Entry 8A0L (X-ray diffraction, 2.00 A resolution); this record covers chains B and F of the 6 polymer chains in the assembly.

== Chain B ==
Molecule: Tubulin beta-2B chain
From: Bos taurus
UniProtKB: Q6B856 (TBB2B_BOVIN); the author numbering skips numbers that UniProt does not, so the offset changes along the chain: 1-42 = UniProt 1-42; 45-360 = UniProt 43-358; 369-455 = UniProt 359-445
Chain sequence (445 residues; each row starts with the number of its first residue; note: 10 numbers in that range are skipped by the numbering (no residue carries them; nothing is unmodelled there)):
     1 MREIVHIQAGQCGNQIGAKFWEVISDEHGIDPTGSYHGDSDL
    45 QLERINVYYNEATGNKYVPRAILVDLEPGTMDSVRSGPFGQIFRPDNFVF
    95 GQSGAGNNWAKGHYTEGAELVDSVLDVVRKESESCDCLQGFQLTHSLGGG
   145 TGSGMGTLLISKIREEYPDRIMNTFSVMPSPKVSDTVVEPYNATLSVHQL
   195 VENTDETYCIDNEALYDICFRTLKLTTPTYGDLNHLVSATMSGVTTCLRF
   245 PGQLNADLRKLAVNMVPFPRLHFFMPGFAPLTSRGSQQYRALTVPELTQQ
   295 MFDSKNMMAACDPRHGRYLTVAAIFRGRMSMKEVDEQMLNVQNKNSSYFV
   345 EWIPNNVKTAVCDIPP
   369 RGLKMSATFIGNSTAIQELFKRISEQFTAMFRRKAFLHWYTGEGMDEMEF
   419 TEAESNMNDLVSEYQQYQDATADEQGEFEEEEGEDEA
Unresolved in the structure: 1, 439-455
Curated features (UniProtKB/Swiss-Prot):
  - motif: Met1 to Ile4 (MREI motif)
  - binding site (GTP): Gln11, Glu71, Ser140, Gly144, Thr145, Gly146, Asn206, Asn228
  - binding site (Mg(2+)): Glu71
  - modified residue: Ser40 (Phosphoserine), Thr57 (Phosphothreonine), Lys60 (N6-acetyllysine), Ser174 (Phosphoserine), Thr287 (Phosphothreonine), Thr292 (Phosphothreonine), Arg320 (Omega-N-methylarginine), Glu448 (5-glutamyl polyglutamate)
  - cross-link (Glycyl lysine isopeptide (Lys-Gly)): Lys60 (interchain with G-Cter in ubiquitin), Lys326 (interchain with G-Cter in ubiquitin)
Ion coordination: Mg2+: Gln11 (together with GDP); Ca2+ near Glu113 (its only coordinating residue here)
Small-molecule neighbours:
  - GDP (guanosine-5'-diphosphate): Ala9, Gly10, Gln11, Cys12, Gln15, Ile16, Asp69, Asn101, Ser140, Gly142, Gly143, Gly144, Thr145, Gly146, Val171, Pro173, Val177, Asp179, Glu183, Asn206, Leu209, Tyr224, Leu227, Asn228
  - KLC ((3S,4R,8S,10S,12S,14S)-14-[(Z,4R)-4-(hydroxymethyl)hex-2-en-2-yl]-4,12-dimethoxy-9,9-dimethyl-3,8,10-tris(oxidanyl)-1-oxacyclotetradecan-2-one): Gln293, Phe296, Asp297, Ser298, Lys299, Met301, Pro307, Arg308, Tyr312, Val335, Asn339, Tyr342, Phe343
From the paper describing this entry:
  - binding site for KLC: Gln293, Asp297, Ser298, Arg308, Tyr312
  - conformationally variable residues (side-chain flip): Lys299
  - contacts within the chain: Asp297-Lys299 (salt bridge)

== Chain F ==
Molecule: Tubulin beta-2B chain
From: Gallus gallus
UniProtKB: E1BQ43 (E1BQ43_CHICK); numbering as in UniProt (aligned over 1-378)
Chain sequence (384 residues; each row starts with the number of its first residue):
     1 MYTFVVRDENSSVYAEVSRLLLATGQWKRLRKDNPRFNLMLGERNRLPFG
    51 RLGHEPGLVQLVNYYRGADKLCRKASLVKLIKTSPELSESCTWFPESYVI
   101 YPTNLKTPVAPAQNGIRHLINNTRTDEREVFLAAYNRRREGREGNVWIAK
   151 SSAGAKGEGILISSEASELLDFIDEQGQVHVIQKYLEKPLLLEPGHRKFD
   201 IRSWVLVDHLYNIYLYREGVLRTSSEPYNSANFQDKTCHLTNHCIQKEYS
   251 KNYGRYEEGNEMFFEEFNQYLMDALNTTLENSILLQIKHIIRSCLMCIEP
   301 AISTKHLHYQSFQLFGFDFMVDEELKVWLIEVNGAPACAQKLYAELCQGI
   351 VDVAISSVFPLADTGQKTSQPTSIFIKLHHHHHH
Unresolved in the structure: 103-124, 155-159, 363-371, 380-384
Differences from the reference sequence: expression tag (379-384)
Small-molecule neighbours: AMP-PCP (ACP; phosphomethylphosphonic acid adenylate ester): Lys74, Pro95, Ile148, Lys150, Ile160, Gln183, Lys184, Tyr185, Leu186, Lys198, Asp200, Arg202, Arg222, His239, Leu240, Thr241, Asn242, Asp318, Met320, Ile330, Glu331, Asn333

== Chain B / chain F interface ==
Residue-residue contacts - 12 pairs, chain B then chain F:
  Arg311(B) with Arg31(F)
  Leu333(B) with Pro56(F)
  Gln336(B) with Arg36(F), hydrogen bond
  Asn337(B) with Arg36(F), hydrogen bond; Pro56(F); Gly57(F), hydrogen bond (side chain-backbone); Leu58(F)
  Lys338(B) with Lys28(F), hydrogen bond (backbone-side chain)
  Ser340(B) with Leu30(F); Asn34(F), hydrogen bond
  Glu345(B) with Arg31(F), salt bridge
  Asn349(B) with Arg36(F)
Also at the interface, not in a pair above, chain F (12 interface residues in all): Met1, Thr3, Asp33, Glu55

== Overview ==
8 residues of chain B face 12 of chain F across their interface; the contacts include 5 hydrogen bonds and 1
salt bridge. Polar pairs include Glu345(B)-Arg31(F), Gln336(B)-Arg36(F) and Asn337(B)-Arg36(F). Ligands of
chain B: GDP and compound KLC. The paper reports a binding site for KLC at Gln293(B), Asp297(B) and Ser298(B)
among others; conformational variability at Lys299(B).
Chain B is Tubulin beta-2B chain (Bos taurus) and chain F is Tubulin beta-2B chain (Gallus gallus); the
structure, Tubulin-CW1-complex, was determined by X-ray diffraction, deposited together with 7ZX2.
